PDB entry 8TKL | X-ray diffraction, 3.00 A resolution | chains A and B of the 4 polymer chains in the assembly

Chain A (and B):
Protein: Nuclear factor NF-kappa-B p50 subunit
From: Mus musculus
Notes: chain B of this document is another copy of the same molecule, construct and numbering; everything in this record applies to it too
UniProtKB: P25799 (NFKB1_MOUSE); residues 39-350 here = UniProt positions 39-350
Amino-acid sequence (312 residues; each row starts with the number of its first residue):
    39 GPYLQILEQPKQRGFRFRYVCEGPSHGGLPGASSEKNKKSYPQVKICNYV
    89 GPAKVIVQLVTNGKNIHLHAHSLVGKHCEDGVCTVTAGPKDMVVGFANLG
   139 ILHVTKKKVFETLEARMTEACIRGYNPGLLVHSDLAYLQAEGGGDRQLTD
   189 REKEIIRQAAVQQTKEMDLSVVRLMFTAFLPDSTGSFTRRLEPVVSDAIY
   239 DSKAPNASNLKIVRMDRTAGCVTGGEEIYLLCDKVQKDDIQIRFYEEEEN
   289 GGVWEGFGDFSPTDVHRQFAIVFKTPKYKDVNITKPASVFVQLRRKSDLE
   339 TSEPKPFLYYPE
Disulfides: Cys-116/Cys-121
What the authors report for this chain:
  - binding site for Test 17-mer kappaB-like DNA: Arg-56, Lys-241, Gln-274
  - binding site for Test 17-mer kappaB-like DNA: Lys-241

Interface between chain A and chain B:
Pairs across the interface - 29 pairs, chain A then chain B:
  Val-251(A) / His-304(B)
  Arg-252(A) / Tyr-267(B)
  Arg-252(A) / Asp-302(B)  salt bridge
  Arg-252(A) / Val-310(B)
  Met-253(A) / Tyr-267(B)  hydrogen bond (backbone-side chain)
  Asp-254(A) / Asp-254(B)
  Asp-254(A) / Tyr-267(B)
  Glu-265(A) / Arg-252(B)  salt bridge
  Tyr-267(A) / Arg-252(B)
  Tyr-267(A) / Met-253(B)  hydrogen bond (side chain-backbone)
  Tyr-267(A) / Asp-254(B)
  Leu-269(A) / Leu-269(B)  hydrophobic
  Leu-269(A) / His-304(B)
  Leu-269(A) / Ala-308(B)  hydrophobic
  Leu-269(A) / Val-310(B)  hydrophobic
  Cys-270(A) / His-304(B)  hydrogen bond (backbone-side chain)
  Asp-271(A) / Arg-305(B)  salt bridge
  Asp-302(A) / Arg-252(B)  salt bridge
  His-304(A) / Val-251(B)
  His-304(A) / Leu-269(B)
  His-304(A) / Cys-270(B)  hydrogen bond (side chain-backbone)
  His-304(A) / Phe-307(B)  hydrogen bond (side chain-backbone)
  Arg-305(A) / Phe-307(B)
  Phe-307(A) / His-304(B)  hydrogen bond (backbone-side chain)
  Phe-307(A) / Arg-305(B)
  Phe-307(A) / Phe-307(B)  hydrophobic
  Ala-308(A) / Leu-269(B)  hydrophobic
  Val-310(A) / Arg-252(B)
  Val-310(A) / Leu-269(B)  hydrophobic
Also at the interface, not in a pair above, chain A (16 interface residues in all): Lys-272
Also at the interface, not in a pair above, chain B (14 interface residues in all): Asp-271

In short:
16 residues of chain A and 14 residues of chain B are in contact; the contacts include 6 hydrogen bonds and 4
salt bridges. Polar contacts include Arg-252(A)/Asp-302(B), Glu-265(A)/Arg-252(B) and Asp-271(A)/Arg-305(B).
The paper reports a binding site for Test 17-mer kappaB-like DNA at Arg-56(A), Lys-241(A) and Gln-274(A).
Both chains are Nuclear factor NF-kappa-B p50 subunit (Mus musculus). Entry 8TKL (Murine NF-kappaB p50 Rel
Homology Region homodimer in complex with a Test 16-mer kappaB-like DNA) was determined by X-ray diffraction
together with 8TKM and 8TKN from the same study.
